Entry 8I0Z (electron microscopy, 4.33 A resolution (low resolution: residue-level contacts below are approximate; hydrogen-bond / salt-bridge calls are withheld)); this record covers chains C and M of the 12 polymer chains in the assembly.

# Chain C
Protein: Beta-arrestin-2
From: Bos taurus
Reference sequence: P32120 (ARRB2_BOVIN); numbering as in UniProt (aligned over 1-420)
Amino-acid sequence (420 residues; each row starts with the number of its first residue):
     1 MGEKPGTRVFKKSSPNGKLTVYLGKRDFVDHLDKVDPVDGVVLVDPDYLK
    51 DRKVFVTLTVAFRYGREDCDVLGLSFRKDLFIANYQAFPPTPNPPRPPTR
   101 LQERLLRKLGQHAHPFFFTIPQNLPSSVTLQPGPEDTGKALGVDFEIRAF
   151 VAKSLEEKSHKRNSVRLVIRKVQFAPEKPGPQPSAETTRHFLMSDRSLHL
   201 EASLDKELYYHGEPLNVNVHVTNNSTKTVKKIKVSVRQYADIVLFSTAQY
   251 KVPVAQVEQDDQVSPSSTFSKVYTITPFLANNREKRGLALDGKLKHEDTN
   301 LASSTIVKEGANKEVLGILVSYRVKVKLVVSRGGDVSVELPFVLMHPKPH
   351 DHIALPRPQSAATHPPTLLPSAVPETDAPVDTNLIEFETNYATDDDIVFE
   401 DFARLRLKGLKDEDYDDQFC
Not modelled in the structure: 1-6, 92-95, 351-420
Differences from the reference sequence: engineered mutation Gly17 (Cys in P32120), Val60 (Cys in P32120), Cys69 (Leu in P32120), Ser126 (Cys in P32120), Leu141 (Cys in P32120), Val151 (Cys in P32120), Val243 (Cys in P32120), Val252 (Cys in P32120), Ser270 (Cys in P32120), Phe278 (Leu in P32120), Ala280 (Ser in P32120)
Swiss-Prot annotation at these positions:
  - motif: Asp396 to Arg406 ([DE]-X(1,2)-F-X-X-[FL]-X-X-X-R motif)
  - modified residue: Tyr48 (Phosphotyrosine), Pro176 (Hydroxyproline), Pro181 (Hydroxyproline), Ser360 (Phosphoserine), Thr393 (Phosphothreonine)
What the authors report for this chain:
  - mutagenesis - L278F/S280A: increased binding to Fab30

# Chain M
Protein: Fab30 Heavy Chain
From: Mus musculus
Amino-acid sequence (237 residues; row label = number of the first residue in the row):
     1 EISEVQLVESGGGLVQPGGSLRLSCAASGFNVYSSSIHWVRQAPGKGLEW
    51 VASISSYYGYTYYADSVKGRFTISADTSKNTAYLQMNSLRAEDTAVYYCA
   101 RSRQFWYSGLDYWGQGTLVTVSSASTKGPSVFPLAPSSKSTSGGTAALGC
   151 LVKDYFPEPVTVSWNSGALTSGVHTFPAVLQSSGLYSLSSVVTVPSSSLG
   201 TQTYICNVNHKPSNTKVDKKVEPKSCDKTHHHHHHHH
Not modelled in the structure: 1-4, 124-237
Disulfide bonds: Cys25-Cys99

# How chain C and chain M interact
Contacting residue pairs (17):
  Gly212(C) - Asn31(M)
  Gly212(C) - Ser34(M)
  Pro214(C) - Asn31(M)
  Thr276(C) - Tyr33(M)
  Phe278(C) - Tyr33(M)
  Phe278(C) - Tyr57(M)
  Leu279(C) - Tyr57(M)
  Ala280(C) - Tyr57(M)
  Ala280(C) - Tyr58(M)
  Arg283(C) - Tyr58(M)
  Arg283(C) - Tyr60(M)
  Asp298(C) - Tyr58(M)
  Thr299(C) - Tyr58(M)
  Asn300(C) - Tyr57(M)
  Asn300(C) - Tyr58(M)
  Leu301(C) - Tyr57(M)
  His346(C) - Trp106(M)
Other interface residues (no listed pair), chain C (15 interface residues in all): His211, Glu213, Pro277
Other interface residues (no listed pair), chain M (9 interface residues in all): Gly59, Phe105

# In short
The interface between chain C and chain M involves 15 residues on one side and 9 on the other. The paper
reports that L278F/S280A of chain C increase binding to Fab30.
Chain C is Beta-arrestin-2 (Bos taurus) and chain M is Fab30 Heavy Chain (Mus musculus); the structure,
Structure of beta-arrestin2 in complex with a phosphopeptide corresponding to the human C5a anaphylatoxin
chemotactic receptor ..., was determined by electron microscopy together with 8GO8, 8GOC, 8GOO, 8GP3, 8I0N,
8I0Q and 8I10 from the same study.
